Entry 4WXU (X-ray diffraction, 2.09 A resolution); this record covers chain A.

== Chain A ==
Protein: Myocilin
Organism: Homo sapiens
UniProtKB: Q99972 (MYOC_HUMAN); residues 228-504 here = UniProt positions 228-504
Amino-acid sequence (277 residues; each row starts with the number of its first residue):
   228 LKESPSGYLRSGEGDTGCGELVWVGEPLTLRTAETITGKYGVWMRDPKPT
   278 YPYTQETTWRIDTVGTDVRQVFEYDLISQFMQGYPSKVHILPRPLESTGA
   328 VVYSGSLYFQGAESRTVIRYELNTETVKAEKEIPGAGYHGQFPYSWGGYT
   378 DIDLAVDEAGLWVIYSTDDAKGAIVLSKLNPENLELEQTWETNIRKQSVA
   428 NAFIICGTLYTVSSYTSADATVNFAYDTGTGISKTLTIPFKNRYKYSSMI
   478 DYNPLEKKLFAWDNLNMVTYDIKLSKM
Not modelled in the structure: 228-243, 503-504
Construct notes: engineered mutation Asp-396 (Glu in Q99972)
Modified positions: Mse-271, Mse-308, Mse-476, Mse-494 (selenomethionine; parent Met); Mse-504 (selenomethionine)
Curated features (UniProtKB/Swiss-Prot):
  - motif: Ser-502 to Mse-504 (Microbody targeting signal)
  - binding site (Ca(2+)): Asp-380, Asn-428, Ala-429, Ile-477, Asp-478
Cystine bridges: Cys-245/Cys-433
Bound ions: Na+: Gly-326, Asp-380, Leu-381, Asp-478; Ca2+: Asp-380, Asn-428, Ala-429, Ile-477, Asp-478
Reported in the primary citation:
  - conformationally variable residues (side-chain flip): Trp-373, Tyr-442
  - disease-associated variants - G246R, G252R, R272G, W286R, E323K, G364V, G367R, P370L, T377M, D380A, K423E, V426F, A427T, C433R, Y437H, I477N, I477S, N480K, I499F, S502P: decreased stability (citing earlier work)
  - disease-associated variants - Y371D (citing earlier work)
  - disease-associated variants - E352Q, K398R, A445V: unchanged stability (citing earlier work)
  - disease-associated variants - V329M, S425P: decreased stability
  - disease-associated variants - T293K, T353I, R422C, Y473C: unchanged stability

== In short ==
Gly-326, Asp-380, Leu-381 and Asp-478 coordinate Na+. The Ca2+ site is built by Asp-380, Asn-428, Ala-429,
Ile-477 and Asp-478. From UniProt: 5 Ca2+-binding residues. From the paper: G246R, G252R and R272G, among
others, reduce stability; conformational variability at Trp-373 and Tyr-442; 29 substitutions were tested in
all.
Chain A is Myocilin (Homo sapiens); the structure, Crystal Structure of the Selenomthionine Incorporated
Myocilin Olfactomedin Domain E396D Variant, was determined by X-ray diffraction (same publication as 4WXQ and
4WXS).
